4YLK - chain A; structure by X-ray diffraction, 1.40 A resolution.

[Chain A]
Molecule: Dual specificity tyrosine-phosphorylation-regulated kinase 1A
From: Homo sapiens
Notes: EC 2.7.12.1
UniProt: Q13627 (DYR1A_HUMAN); numbering as in UniProt (aligned over 127-485)
Chain sequence (361 residues; numbered 125 to 485; the number before each row is that of its first residue):
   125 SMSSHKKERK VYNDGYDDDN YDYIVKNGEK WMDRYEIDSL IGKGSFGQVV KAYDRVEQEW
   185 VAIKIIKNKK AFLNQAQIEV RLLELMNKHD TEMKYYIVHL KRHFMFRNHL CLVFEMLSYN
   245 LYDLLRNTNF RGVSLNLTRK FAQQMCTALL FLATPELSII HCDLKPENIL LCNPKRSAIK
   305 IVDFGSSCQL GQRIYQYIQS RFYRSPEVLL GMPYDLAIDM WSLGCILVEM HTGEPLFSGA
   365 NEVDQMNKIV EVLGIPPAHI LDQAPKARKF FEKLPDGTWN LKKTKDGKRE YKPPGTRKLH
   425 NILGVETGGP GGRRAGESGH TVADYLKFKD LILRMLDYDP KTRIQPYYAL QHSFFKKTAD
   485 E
Unresolved in the structure: 125-133, 408-413, 482-485
Modified / non-standard residues: Tyr321 (O-phosphotyrosine; PTR)
Construct notes: expression tag (125-126)
Residues lining bound ligands: 4E2 (10-chloro-2-iodo-11H-indolo[3,2-c]quinoline-6-carboxylic acid): Ile165, Gly166, Lys167, Phe170, Val173, Ala186, Lys188, Glu203, Val222, Phe238, Glu239, Leu241, Ser242, Leu294, Val306, Asp307
UniProt features mapped onto this chain:
  - active site: Asp287 (Proton acceptor)
  - binding site (ATP): Ile165 to Val173, Lys188, Phe238 to Leu241
  - modified residue: Tyr140 (Phosphotyrosine), Tyr145 (Phosphotyrosine), Tyr159 (Phosphotyrosine), Tyr177 (Phosphotyrosine), Tyr219 (Phosphotyrosine), Ser310 (Phosphoserine), Tyr319 (Phosphotyrosine), Tyr321 (Phosphotyrosine), Thr402 (Phosphothreonine), Tyr449 (Phosphotyrosine)
  - mutagenesis: Lys188 (K188R: Abolished protein kinase activity), Tyr321 (Y321F: Mildly reduces kinase activity. Does not abolish autophosphorylation on tyrosine residues)

[In short]
Bound to chain A: compound 4E2. Curated annotation (UniProt) lists active-site residue Asp287, 14 ATP-binding
residues and 2 mutagenesis sites.
Chain A is Dual specificity tyrosine-phosphorylation-regulated kinase 1A (Homo sapiens); the structure,
Crystal structure of DYRK1A in complex with 10-Chloro-substituted 11H-indolo[3,2-c]quinolone-6-carboxylic acid
inhibitor 5s, was determined by X-ray diffraction, deposited together with 4YLJ and 4YLL.
